Entry 7N3Z (X-ray diffraction, 1.99 A resolution); this record covers chain A.

# Chain A
Name: DNA-(apurinic or apyrimidinic site) endonuclease 2
Organism: Saccharomyces cerevisiae
Notes: EC 3.1.-.-
Reference sequence: P38207 (APN2_YEAST); residues 1-407 here = UniProt positions 1-407
Chain sequence (413 residues; numbered 1 to 413; the number before each row is that of its first residue):
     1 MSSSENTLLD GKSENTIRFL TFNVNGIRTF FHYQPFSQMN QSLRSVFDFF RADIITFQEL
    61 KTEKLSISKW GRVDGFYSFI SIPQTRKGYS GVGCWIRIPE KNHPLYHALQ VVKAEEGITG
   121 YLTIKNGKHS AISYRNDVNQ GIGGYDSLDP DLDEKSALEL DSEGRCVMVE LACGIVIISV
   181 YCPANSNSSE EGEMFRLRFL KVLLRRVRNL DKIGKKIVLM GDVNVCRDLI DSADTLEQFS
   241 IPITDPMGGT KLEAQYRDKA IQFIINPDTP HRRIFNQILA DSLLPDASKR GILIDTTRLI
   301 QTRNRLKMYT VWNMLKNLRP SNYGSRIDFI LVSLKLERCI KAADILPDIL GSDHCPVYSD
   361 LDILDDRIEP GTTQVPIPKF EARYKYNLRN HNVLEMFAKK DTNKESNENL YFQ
Not modelled in the structure: 1-11, 391-413
Construct notes: expression tag (408-413)
Metal / ion sites: Mg2+: N25, E59
Curated features (UniProtKB/Swiss-Prot):
  - active site: Y181, D222 (Proton donor/acceptor)
  - binding site (Mg(2+)): E59, D222, N224, D353
  - site: N224 (Transition state stabilizer), D328 (Important for catalytic activity), H354 (Interaction with DNA substrate)
Reported in the primary citation:
  - catalytic residues: E59, D222 (proposed by the authors, not directly observed)
  - mutagenesis - E59Q/D222N: abolished catalytic activity
  - Mg2+ coordination: E59 (proposed by the authors, not directly observed)
  - mutagenesis - Y33E, R208E: decreased catalytic activity (PCNA-stimulated exonuclease activity)
  - mutagenesis - R205E: unchanged catalytic activity (PCNA-stimulated exonuclease activity)
  - mutagenesis - Y33E: decreased growth

# Summary
N25 and E59 coordinate Mg2+. UniProt lists active-site residues Y181 and D222 and 4 Mg2+-binding residues. The
paper reports catalytic residues E59 and D222; Y33E and R208E reduce catalytic activity (PCNA-stimulated
exonuclease activity); 4 substitutions were tested in all.
Chain A is DNA-(apurinic or apyrimidinic site) endonuclease 2 (Saccharomyces cerevisiae); the structure,
Crystal Structure of Saccharomyces cerevisiae Apn2 Catalytic Domain, was determined by X-ray diffraction (same
publication as 7N3Y).
